PDB entry 9C3E | electron microscopy, 3.50 A resolution | chains X and Y of the 9 polymer chains in the assembly

== Chain X (and Y) ==
Name: T-cell surface glycoprotein CD3 zeta chain
Source organism: Homo sapiens
Notes: chain Y of this document is another copy of the same molecule, construct and numbering; everything in this record applies to it too
Reference sequence: P20963 (CD3Z_HUMAN); residue numbers follow UniProt; this construct covers 1-164
Chain sequence (164 residues; each row starts with the number of its first residue):
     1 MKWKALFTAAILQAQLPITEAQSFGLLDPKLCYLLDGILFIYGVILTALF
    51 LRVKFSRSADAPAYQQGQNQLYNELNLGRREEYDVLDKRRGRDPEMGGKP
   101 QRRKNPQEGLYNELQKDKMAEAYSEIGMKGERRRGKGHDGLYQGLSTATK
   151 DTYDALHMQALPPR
Disordered / not traced: 1-21, 50-164 (chain Y: 1-27, 55-164)

== Chain X / chain Y interface ==
Cross-chain cystine bridges: C32(X)-C32(Y)
Contacting residue pairs - 16 pairs, chain X then chain Y:
  C32(X) - C32(Y)  disulfide
  Y33(X) - D28(Y)
  Y33(X) - C32(Y)  hydrophobic
  D36(X) - C32(Y)  hydrogen bond
  D36(X) - L35(Y)
  D36(X) - D36(Y)  hydrogen bond (side chain-backbone)
  D36(X) - L39(Y)
  L39(X) - D36(Y)
  L39(X) - L39(Y)
  F40(X) - L39(Y)
  Y42(X) - T47(Y)
  G43(X) - Y42(Y)  hydrogen bond (backbone-side chain)
  L46(X) - L46(Y)
  L46(X) - T47(Y)
  L46(X) - F50(Y)  hydrophobic
  T47(X) - Y42(Y)
Interface residues without a listed pair, chain X (10 interface residues in all): V44
Interface residues without a listed pair, chain Y (11 interface residues in all): L31, G43

== In short ==
The interface between chain X and chain Y involves 10 residues on one side and 11 on the other; the contacts
include 1 disulfide bond and 3 hydrogen bonds. Among the polar pairs are D36(X)-C32(Y), D36(X)-D36(Y) and
G43(X)-Y42(Y).
Chain X and chain Y are both T-cell surface glycoprotein CD3 zeta chain (Homo sapiens); the structure, TCR -
CD3 complex bound to HLA, was determined by electron microscopy, deposited together with 9BBC.
